Entry 7EXC (X-ray diffraction, 2.39 A resolution); this record covers chains A and B of the 6 polymer chains in the assembly.

Chain A:
Name: Tubulin alpha-1B chain
Organism: Sus scrofa
UniProtKB: Q2XVP4 (TBA1B_PIG); residue numbers follow UniProt; this construct covers 1-451
Chain sequence (451 residues; each row starts with the number of its first residue):
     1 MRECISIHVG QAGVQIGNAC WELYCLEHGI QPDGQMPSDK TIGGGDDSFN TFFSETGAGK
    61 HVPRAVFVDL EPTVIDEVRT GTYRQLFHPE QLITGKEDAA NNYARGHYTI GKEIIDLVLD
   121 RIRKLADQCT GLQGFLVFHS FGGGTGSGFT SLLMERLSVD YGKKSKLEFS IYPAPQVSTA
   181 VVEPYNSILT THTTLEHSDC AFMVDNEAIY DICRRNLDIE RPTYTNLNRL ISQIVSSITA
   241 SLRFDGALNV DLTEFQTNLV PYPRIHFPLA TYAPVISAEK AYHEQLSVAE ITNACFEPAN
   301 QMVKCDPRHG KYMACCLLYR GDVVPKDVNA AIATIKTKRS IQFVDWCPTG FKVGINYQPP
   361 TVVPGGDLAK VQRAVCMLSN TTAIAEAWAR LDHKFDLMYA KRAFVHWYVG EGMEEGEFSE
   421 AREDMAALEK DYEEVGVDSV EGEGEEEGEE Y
Not modelled in the structure: 438-451
Curated features (UniProtKB/Swiss-Prot):
  - motif: Met1 to Cys4 (MREC motif)
  - active site: Glu254
  - binding site (GTP): Gly10, Gln11, Ala12, Gln15, Glu71, Ala99, Ser140, Gly143, Gly144, Thr145, Gly146, Thr179, Glu183, Asn206, Tyr224, Asn228, Leu252
  - binding site (Mg(2+)): Glu71
  - site: Tyr451 (Involved in polymerization)
  - modified residue: Lys40 (N6,N6,N6-trimethyllysine), Ser48 (Phosphoserine), Ser232 (Phosphoserine), Tyr282 (3'-nitrotyrosine), Arg339 (Omega-N-methylarginine), Ser439 (Phosphoserine), Glu443 (5-glutamyl polyglutamate), Glu445 (5-glutamyl polyglutamate), Tyr451 (3'-nitrotyrosine)
  - cross-link (Glycyl lysine isopeptide (Lys-Gly)): Lys326 (interchain with G-Cter in ubiquitin), Lys370 (interchain with G-Cter in ubiquitin)
Metal / ion sites: Ca2+: Asp39, Thr41, Asp47, Asn50, Glu55
Ligand contacts: GTP (guanosine-5'-triphosphate): Gly10, Gln11, Ala12, Gln15, Ile16, Asp69, Asp98, Ala99, Ala100, Asn101, Ser140, Gly142, Gly143, Gly144, Thr145, Gly146, Ile171, Pro173, Val177, Ser178, Glu183, Asn206, Tyr224, Leu227, Asn228, Ile231

Chain B:
Name: Tubulin beta chain
Organism: Sus scrofa
UniProtKB: P02554 (TBB_PIG); residue numbers follow UniProt; this construct covers 1-445
Chain sequence (445 residues; row label = number of the first residue in the row):
     1 MREIVHIQAG QCGNQIGAKF WEVISDEHGI DPTGSYHGDS DLQLERINVY YNEAAGNKYV
    61 PRAILVDLEP GTMDSVRSGP FGQIFRPDNF VFGQSGAGNN WAKGHYTEGA ELVDSVLDVV
   121 RKESESCDCL QGFQLTHSLG GGTGSGMGTL LISKIREEYP DRIMNTFSVV PSPKVSDTVV
   181 EPYNATLSVH QLVENTDETY CIDNEALYDI CFRTLKLTTP TYGDLNHLVS ATMSGVTTCL
   241 RFPGQLNADL RKLAVNMVPF PRLHFFMPGF APLTSRGSQQ YRALTVPELT QQMFDAKNMM
   301 AACDPRHGRY LTVAAVFRGR MSMKEVDEQM LNVQNKNSSY FVEWIPNNVK TAVCDIPPRG
   361 LKMSATFIGN STAIQELFKR ISEQFTAMFR RKAFLHWYTG EGMDEMEFTE AESNMNDLVS
   421 EYQQYQDATA DEQGEFEEEG EEDEA
Not modelled in the structure: 1, 429-445
Curated features (UniProtKB/Swiss-Prot):
  - motif: Met1 to Ile4 (MREI motif)
  - binding site (GTP): Gln11, Glu69, Ser138, Gly142, Thr143, Gly144, Asn204, Asn226
  - binding site (Mg(2+)): Glu69
  - modified residue: Ser40 (Phosphoserine), Lys58 (N6-acetyllysine), Ser172 (Phosphoserine), Thr285 (Phosphothreonine), Thr290 (Phosphothreonine), Arg318 (Omega-N-methylarginine), Glu438 (5-glutamyl polyglutamate)
  - cross-link (Glycyl lysine isopeptide (Lys-Gly)): Lys58 (interchain with G-Cter in ubiquitin), Lys324 (interchain with G-Cter in ubiquitin)
  - natural variant: His37 (H37V: In 2nd form), Asn48 (N48S: In 2nd form), Ala55 to Asn57 (sequence variant, change not given here; In 2nd form), Ser275 (S275A: In 2nd form)
Metal / ion sites: Mg2+: Gln11, Asp177 (together with GDP)
Ligand contacts:
  - GDP (guanosine-5'-diphosphate): Ala9, Gly10, Gln11, Cys12, Gln15, Asn99, Ser138, Gly140, Gly141, Gly142, Thr143, Gly144, Ser145, Val169, Pro171, Val175, Asp177, Glu181, Asn204, Tyr222, Leu225, Asn226
  - JEL (N-[[3-(1,3-benzodioxol-5-yloxy)phenyl]methyl]-9H-pyrido[3,4-b]indol-3-amine): Ile4, His6, Phe20, Tyr50, Gln134, Leu135, Thr136, Asn165, Thr166, Phe167, Glu198, Tyr200, Met233, Val236, Thr237, Leu240, Leu250, Leu253, Met257, Ala314, Val316, Ala352, Ile368

Chain A / chain B interface:
Pairs across the interface - 51 pairs, chain A then chain B:
  Gln11(A) - Leu246(B)
  Glu97(A) - Arg2(B)  salt bridge
  Glu97(A) - Arg162(B)  salt bridge
  Glu97(A) - Arg251(B)  salt bridge
  Asp98(A) - Asp249(B)
  Asp98(A) - Lys252(B)  salt bridge
  Ala100(A) - Arg251(B)
  Ala100(A) - Lys252(B)
  Ala100(A) - Val255(B)
  Asn101(A) - Lys252(B)
  Asn101(A) - Asn256(B)  hydrogen bond
  Arg105(A) - Arg251(B)
  Pro175(A) - Asn347(B)
  Pro175(A) - Lys350(B)  hydrogen bond (backbone-side chain)
  Ser178(A) - Lys350(B)  hydrogen bond (backbone-side chain)
  Thr179(A) - Lys350(B)
  Thr179(A) - Thr351(B)
  Ala180(A) - Asn256(B)
  Ala180(A) - Lys350(B)
  Val181(A) - Asn256(B)  hydrogen bond (backbone-side chain)
  Val181(A) - Ile345(B)  hydrophobic
  Val181(A) - Pro346(B)
  Val182(A) - Asn256(B)
  Arg221(A) - Gln245(B)
  Arg221(A) - Met323(B)
  Arg221(A) - Asp327(B)  salt bridge
  Tyr224(A) - Leu246(B)
  Lys394(A) - Asn347(B)  hydrogen bond
  Leu397(A) - Glu343(B)
  Leu397(A) - Trp344(B)
  Met398(A) - Trp344(B)  hydrogen bond (backbone-backbone)
  Met398(A) - Pro346(B)
  Lys401(A) - Phe260(B)
  Lys401(A) - Trp344(B)
  Lys401(A) - Ala428(B)
  Arg402(A) - Phe260(B)
  Ala403(A) - Pro259(B)
  Ala403(A) - Phe260(B)  hydrophobic
  Phe404(A) - Val255(B)
  Phe404(A) - Asn256(B)
  Phe404(A) - Val258(B)
  Phe404(A) - Pro259(B)  hydrogen bond (backbone-backbone)
  Phe404(A) - Ile345(B)  hydrophobic
  His406(A) - Val258(B)
  His406(A) - Pro259(B)  hydrogen bond (side chain-backbone)
  His406(A) - Phe260(B)
  His406(A) - Pro261(B)
  Trp407(A) - Asp197(B)
  Trp407(A) - Ala254(B)
  Trp407(A) - Val255(B)
  Trp407(A) - Val258(B)  hydrogen bond (side chain-backbone)
Other interface residues (no listed pair), chain A (26 interface residues in all): Lys96, Tyr210, Glu220
Other interface residues (no listed pair), chain B (30 interface residues in all): Cys129, Met257, Thr312, Ser322, Lys324

In short:
The interface between chain A and chain B involves 26 residues on one side and 30 on the other, with 9
hydrogen bonds and 5 salt bridges. Among the polar pairs are Glu97(A)-Arg2(B), Glu97(A)-Arg162(B) and
Glu97(A)-Arg251(B). Chain A binds GTP.
Here chain A is Tubulin alpha-1B chain and chain B is Tubulin beta chain, both from Sus scrofa. Entry 7EXC
(Crystal structure of T2R-TTL-1129A2 complex) was determined by X-ray diffraction.
